PDB entry 7VVU | electron microscopy, 3.40 A resolution | chains N and W of the 15 polymer chains in the assembly

Chain N:
Molecule: Histone H2A
Source organism: Xenopus laevis
Reference sequence: Q6AZJ8 (Q6AZJ8_XENLA); residues 0-129 here correspond to UniProt positions 1-130 (UniProt number = residue number + 1)
Amino-acid sequence (130 residues; numbered 0 to 129; the number before each row is that of its first residue; numbering starts at 0):
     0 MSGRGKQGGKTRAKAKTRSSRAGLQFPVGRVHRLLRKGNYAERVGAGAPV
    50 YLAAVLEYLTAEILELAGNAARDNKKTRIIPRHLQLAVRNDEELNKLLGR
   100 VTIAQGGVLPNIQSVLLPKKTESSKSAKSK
Disordered / not traced: 0-11, 118-129

Chain W:
Molecule: 207-nt DNA strand
Sequence (207 nucleotides; row label = number of the first residue in the row; numbers below 1 keep their minus sign (DT-39 is residue -39)):
   -39 TCCGGAGGACTGTCCTCCGGGGACCCTATACGCGGCCGCCATCGAGAATC
    11 CCGGTGCCGAGGCCGCTCAATTGGTCGTAGACAGCTCTAGCACCGCTTAA
    61 ACGCACGTACGCGCTGTCCCCCGCGTTTTAACCGCCAAGGGGATTACTCC
   111 CTAGTCTCCAGGCACGTGTCAGATATATACATCCGATAGCTTGTCGAGAA
   161 GTACTAG
Disordered / not traced: -39 to -33, 148-167

How chain N and chain W interact:
Residue-residue contacts (11):
  Ala14(N) - DT31(W)  phosphate contact
  Ala14(N) - DT32(W)  phosphate contact
  Lys15(N) - DT32(W)  hydrogen bond to the phosphate
  Thr16(N) - DT31(W)  phosphate contact
  Arg17(N) - DT31(W)  salt bridge to the phosphate
  Arg20(N) - DT32(W)  salt bridge to the phosphate
  Gly28(N) - DT31(W)  phosphate contact
  Arg29(N) - DA30(W)  phosphate contact
  Arg32(N) - DA30(W)  salt bridge to the phosphate
  Arg42(N) - DA39(W)  sugar contact
  Arg77(N) - DA20(W)  sugar contact
Also at the interface, not in a pair above, chain N (12 interface residues in all): Ala12, Glu41
Also at the interface, not in a pair above, chain W (7 interface residues in all): DG33, DG37

Overview:
12 residues of chain N and 7 residues of chain W are in contact, with 1 hydrogen bond and 3 salt bridges.
Among the polar pairs are Lys15(N)-DT32(W), Arg17(N)-DT31(W) and Arg20(N)-DT32(W).
Chain N is Histone H2A (Xenopus laevis) and chain W is a 207-nt DNA strand; the structure, NuA4 HAT module
bound to the nucleosome, was determined by electron microscopy.
